1TZS - chains A and P of the 3 polymer chains in the assembly; structure by X-ray diffraction, 2.35 A resolution.

# Chain A
Molecule: Cathepsin E
Source organism: Homo sapiens
Notes: EC 3.4.23.34
UniProtKB: P14091 (CATE_HUMAN); aligned to UniProt positions 54-396 over residues 1-343 (the alignment contains insertions or deletions, so no single offset holds)
Chain sequence (351 residues; numbered 1 to 351; the number before each row is that of its first residue):
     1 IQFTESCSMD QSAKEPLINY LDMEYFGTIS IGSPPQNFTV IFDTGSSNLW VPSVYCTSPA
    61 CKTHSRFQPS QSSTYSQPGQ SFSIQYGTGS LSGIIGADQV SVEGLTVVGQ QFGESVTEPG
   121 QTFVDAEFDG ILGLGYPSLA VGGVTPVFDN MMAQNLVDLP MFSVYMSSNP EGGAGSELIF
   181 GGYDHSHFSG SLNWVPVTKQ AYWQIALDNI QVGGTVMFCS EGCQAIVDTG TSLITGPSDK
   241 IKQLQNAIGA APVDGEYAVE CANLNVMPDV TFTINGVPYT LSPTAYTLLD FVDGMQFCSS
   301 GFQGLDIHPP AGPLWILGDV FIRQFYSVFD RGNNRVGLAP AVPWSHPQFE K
Disordered / not traced: 1-13, 171-172, 291-295, 343-351
Construct notes: cloning artifact (344-351)
Swiss-Prot annotation at these positions:
  - active site: Asp43, Asp228
  - glycosylation: Asn37 (N-linked (GlcNAc...) asparagine)
Disulfides: Cys56-Cys61, Cys219-Cys223, Cys261-Cys298

# Chain P
Molecule: activation peptide from Cathepsin E
Source organism: Homo sapiens
Notes: EC 3.4.23.34
UniProtKB: P14091 (CATE_HUMAN); residues 1-35 here correspond to UniProt positions 19-53 (UniProt number = residue number + 18)
Chain sequence (35 residues; numbered 1 to 35; the number before each row is that of its first residue):
     1 GSLHRVPLRR HPSLKKKLRA RSQLSEFWKS HNLDM
Disordered / not traced: 10-35

# How chain A and chain P interact
Pairs across the interface (32):
  Glu24(A) with Arg9(P)
  Tyr25(A) with Arg9(P)
  Phe26(A) with Pro7(P); Leu8(P); Arg9(P), hydrogen bond (backbone-backbone)
  Gly27(A) with Pro7(P)
  Thr28(A) with Arg9(P)
  Phe42(A) with Val6(P), hydrophobic; Leu8(P), hydrophobic
  Val102(A) with Val6(P), hydrophobic
  Glu103(A) with Arg5(P); Pro7(P)
  Leu105(A) with His4(P)
  Leu156(A) with His4(P)
  Asp158(A) with Gly1(P); Ser2(P), hydrogen bond (side chain-backbone)
  Gly173(A) with Leu8(P)
  Ser176(A) with Pro7(P); Leu8(P), hydrogen bond (backbone-backbone)
  Glu177(A) with Arg5(P), salt bridge; Val6(P); Leu8(P)
  Leu178(A) with His4(P); Arg5(P); Val6(P), hydrogen bond (backbone-backbone); Leu8(P)
  Ile179(A) with Leu3(P), hydrophobic; His4(P)
  Phe180(A) with His4(P), hydrogen bond (backbone-backbone)
  Gly182(A) with Leu3(P)
  Tyr183(A) with Leu3(P)
  Asp184(A) with Arg5(P), salt bridge
Other interface residues (no listed pair), chain A (24 interface residues in all): Thr39, Val164, Ala174, Gly181

# Overview
Chain A and chain P form an interface of 24 and 9 residues respectively, with 5 hydrogen bonds and 2 salt
bridges. Among the polar pairs are Glu177(A)-Arg5(P), Asp184(A)-Arg5(P) and Asp158(A)-Ser2(P). From UniProt:
active-site residues Asp43(A) and Asp228(A) on chain A.
Chain A is Cathepsin E and chain P is activation peptide from Cathepsin E, both from Homo sapiens; the
structure, Crystal Structure of an activation intermediate of Cathepsin E, was determined by X-ray
diffraction.
